Entry 6K1K (X-ray diffraction, 2.20 A resolution); this record covers chains D and I of the 10 polymer chains in the assembly.

Chain D:
Protein: Histone H2B type 1-J
Source organism: Homo sapiens
Reference sequence: P06899 (H2B1J_HUMAN); residues -3 to 122 here correspond to UniProt positions 1-126 (UniProt number = residue number + 4)
Chain sequence (129 residues; each row starts with the number of its first residue; numbers below 1 keep their minus sign (Gly-6 is residue -6)):
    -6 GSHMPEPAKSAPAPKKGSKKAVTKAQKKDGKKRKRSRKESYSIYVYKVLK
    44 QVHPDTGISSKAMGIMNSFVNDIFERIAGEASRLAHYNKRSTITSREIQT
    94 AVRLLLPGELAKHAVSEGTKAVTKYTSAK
Unresolved in the structure: -6 to 25, 122
Differences from the reference sequence: expression tag (-6 to -4)

Chain I:
Molecule: 145-nt DNA strand
Source organism: Homo sapiens
Sequence (145 nucleotides; row label = number of the first residue in the row; numbers below 1 keep their minus sign (DA-72 is residue -72)):
   -72 ATCACAATCCCGGTGCCGAGGCCGCTCAATTGGTCGTAGACAGCTCTAGC
   -22 ACCGCTTAAACGCACGTACGGAATCCGTACGTGCGTTTAAGCGGTGCTAG
    28 AGCTGTCTACGACCAATTGAGCGGCCTCGGCACCGGGATTGTGAT
Ion coordination: Mn2+ site 1 near DG-61 (its only coordinating residue here); Mn2+ site 2 near DG-53 (its only coordinating residue here); Mn2+ site 3 near DG-34 (its only coordinating residue here); K+: DT-26, DA-25; Mn2+ site 4 near DG-3 (its only coordinating residue here); Mn2+ site 5 near DG50 (its only coordinating residue here); Mn2+ site 6 near DG62 (its only coordinating residue here)

Interface between chain D and chain I:
Residue-residue contacts - 18 pairs, chain D then chain I:
  Ser29(D) with DG29(I), phosphate contact; DC30(I), hydrogen bond to the phosphate
  Arg30(D) with DC-46(I), sugar contact; DA-45(I), salt bridge to the phosphate
  Glu32(D) with DA-45(I), sugar contact
  Tyr39(D) with DA-54(I), sugar contact; DG-53(I), hydrogen bond to the phosphate
  Gly50(D) with DG-53(I), phosphate contact
  Ile51(D) with DA-54(I), sugar contact; DG-53(I), hydrogen bond to the phosphate
  Ser52(D) with DA-54(I), phosphate contact
  Ser53(D) with DA-54(I), hydrogen bond to the phosphate
  Arg83(D) with DG-34(I), phosphate contact; DA-33(I), salt bridge to the phosphate
  Ser84(D) with DA-35(I), hydrogen bond to the phosphate; DG-34(I), hydrogen bond to the phosphate
  Thr85(D) with DA-35(I), hydrogen bond to the phosphate; DG-34(I), hydrogen bond to the phosphate
Also at the interface, not in a pair above, chain D (12 interface residues in all): Lys82

Summary:
The interface between chain D and chain I involves 12 residues on one side and 9 on the other; the contacts
include 8 hydrogen bonds and 2 salt bridges. Polar pairs include Ser29(D)-DC30(I), Tyr39(D)-DG-53(I) and
Ile51(D)-DG-53(I). The K+ site is built by DT-26(I) and DA-25(I).
Chain D is Histone H2B type 1-J and chain I is a 145-nt DNA strand, both from Homo sapiens; the structure,
Human nucleosome core particle with H2A.X S139E variant, was determined by X-ray diffraction, deposited
together with 6IPU, 6JXD, 6K1I and 6K1J.
